Entry 3MFK (X-ray diffraction, 3.00 A resolution); this record covers chains A and B of the 4 polymer chains in the assembly.

Chain A (and B):
Molecule: Protein C-ets-1
Source organism: Homo sapiens
Notes: chain B of this document is another copy of the same molecule, construct and numbering; everything in this record applies to it too
UniProtKB: P14921 (ETS1_HUMAN); numbering as in UniProt (aligned over 280-441)
Amino-acid sequence (162 residues; numbered 280 to 441; the number before each row is that of its first residue):
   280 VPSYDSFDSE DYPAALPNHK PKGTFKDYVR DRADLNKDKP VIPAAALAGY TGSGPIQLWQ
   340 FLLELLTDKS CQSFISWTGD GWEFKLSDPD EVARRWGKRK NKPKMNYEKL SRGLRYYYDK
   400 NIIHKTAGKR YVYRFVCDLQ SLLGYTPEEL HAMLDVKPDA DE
Not modelled in the structure: 280-301, 440-441 (chain B: 280-301, 438-441)
UniProt features mapped onto this chain:
  - DNA-binding region: I335 to V415 (ETS)
  - region: F304 to A312 (Helix HI-1), A323 to T330 (Helix HI-2), L418 to L422 (Helix H4), P426 to M432 (Helix H5)
  - modified residue: S282 (Phosphoserine), S285 (Phosphoserine), K305 (N6-acetyllysine)
From the paper describing this entry:
  - self-association interface (contacts with another copy of this molecule); pairs are residue here / residue on that copy: G333-N380 (hydrogen bond), F304, Y307, G331, K379, K379
  - conformationally variable residues (order/disorder transition): L314 to K318
  - mutagenesis - Y283A (5 to 8-fold), Y283A/N380A (5 to 8-fold), N380A (5 to 8-fold): decreased binding to stromelysin-1 promoter
  - mutagenesis - Y283A/N380A, Y283A, G333A, N380A: decreased signaling

Chain A / chain B interface:
Residue-residue contacts (13):
  A327(A) - N380(B)
  G328(A) - N380(B)
  G331(A) - N380(B)
  G333(A) - K379(B)
  G333(A) - N380(B)  hydrogen bond (backbone-side chain)
  G333(A) - K381(B)
  P334(A) - K379(B)
  K379(A) - G333(B)
  K379(A) - P334(B)
  N380(A) - A327(B)
  N380(A) - G328(B)
  N380(A) - G331(B)
  N380(A) - G333(B)  hydrogen bond (side chain-backbone)
Other interface residues (no listed pair), chain A (9 interface residues in all): A324, S332
Other interface residues (no listed pair), chain B (10 interface residues in all): S332, P382

In short:
Chain A and chain B form an interface of 9 and 10 residues respectively, with 2 hydrogen bonds. Its one
hydrogen-bonded contact is G333(A)-N380(B). UniProt lists a DNA-binding region on chain A. From the paper:
Y283A/N380A, Y283A and G333A of chain A, among others, reduce signaling; conformational variability at
L314(A).
Both chains are Protein C-ets-1 (Homo sapiens). Entry 3MFK (Ets1 complex with stromelysin-1 promoter DNA) was
determined by X-ray diffraction.
